Entry 1MOJ (X-ray diffraction, 1.90 A resolution); this record covers chains A and C of the 4 polymer chains in the assembly.

== Chain A (and C) ==
Molecule: Dps-like ferritin
Organism: Halobacterium salinarum
Notes: chain C of this document is another copy of the same molecule, construct and numbering; everything in this record applies to it too
UniProt: Q9HMP7 (DPSA_HALN1); residue numbers follow UniProt; this construct covers 1-182
Amino-acid sequence (182 residues; each row starts with the number of its first residue):
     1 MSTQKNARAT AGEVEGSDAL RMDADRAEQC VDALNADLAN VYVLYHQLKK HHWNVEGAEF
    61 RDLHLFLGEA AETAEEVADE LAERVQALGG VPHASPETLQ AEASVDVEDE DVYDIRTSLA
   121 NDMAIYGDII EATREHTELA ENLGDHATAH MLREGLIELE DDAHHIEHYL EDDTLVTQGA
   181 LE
Not modelled in the structure: 1, 182 (chain C: 1-6, 182)
Ion coordination: Fe ion site 1: His52 (shared with 2 residues of chain B); Mg2+ site 1: Glu56 (shared with 2 residues of chain B); Fe ion site 2: Asp79, Glu83 (shared with 1 residue of chain B); Mg2+ site 2: Gln86 (shared with 1 residue of chain B; 1 residue of chain D); Fe ion site 3: Glu154 (shared with Glu154(C) of chain C; 1 residue of chain D); Mg2+ site 3: His168 (shared with Gln86(C) of chain C; 1 residue of chain D)
UniProt features mapped onto this chain:
  - binding site (Fe cation): His52, Asp79, Glu83
  - site: Trp53 (Involved in iron translocation), Glu56 (Involved in iron translocation), Glu75 (Involved in iron nucleation), Val85 (Involved in iron translocation), Gln86 (Involved in iron translocation), Glu154 (Involved in iron nucleation), His164 (Involved in iron translocation), His168 (Involved in iron translocation), Glu171 (Involved in iron translocation)

== Interface between chain A and chain C ==
Pairs across the interface (40; chain A residue first):
  Met123(A) with Ala19(C), hydrophobic
  Ala124(A) with Arg21(C), hydrogen bond (backbone-side chain)
  Gly127(A) with Ala19(C); Arg21(C), hydrogen bond (backbone-side chain)
  Asp128(A) with Arg21(C), salt bridge
  Ile130(A) with Ala19(C); Leu20(C), hydrophobic
  Glu131(A) with Arg21(C), salt bridge
  Arg134(A) with Leu20(C), hydrogen bond (side chain-backbone); Arg21(C), hydrogen bond (side chain-backbone); Met22(C); Gly144(C); His146(C)
  Thr137(A) with His146(C), hydrogen bond
  Glu138(A) with Gly144(C); His146(C), salt bridge
  Glu141(A) with Glu141(C)
  His150(A) with His150(C)
  Arg153(A) with Glu141(C), salt bridge; His146(C); His150(C); Arg153(C)
  Glu154(A) with His150(C), salt bridge; Glu154(C)
  Leu156(A) with His146(C); Ala147(C)
  Glu160(A) with Leu20(C); Arg84(C), salt bridge; Ala147(C)
  Ala163(A) with Ala19(C); Leu20(C), hydrophobic
  His164(A) with Gln86(C), hydrogen bond; Ala87(C)
  Glu167(A) with Ser17(C), hydrogen bond; Asp18(C); Ala19(C), hydrogen bond (side chain-backbone)
  His168(A) with Gln86(C), hydrogen bond
  Glu171(A) with Arg8(C), salt bridge
  Asp172(A) with Arg8(C), salt bridge
  Asp173(A) with Arg8(C), salt bridge
Also at the interface, not in a pair above, chain A (23 interface residues in all): Ile157
Also at the interface, not in a pair above, chain C (18 interface residues in all): Arg26

== In short ==
23 residues of chain A face 18 of chain C across their interface; the contacts include 9 hydrogen bonds and 9
salt bridges. Polar pairs include Asp128(A)-Arg21(C), Glu131(A)-Arg21(C) and Glu138(A)-His146(C). Curated
annotation (UniProt) lists 3 Fe cation-binding residues on chain A.
Both chains are Dps-like ferritin (Halobacterium salinarum). Entry 1MOJ (Crystal structure of an archaeal
dps-homologue from Halobacterium salinarum) was determined by X-ray diffraction together with 1TJO, 1TK6, 1TKO
and 1TKP from the same study.
